Entry 2YLN (X-ray diffraction, 1.12 A resolution); this record covers chain A.

[Chain A]
Molecule: Putative abc transporter, periplasmic binding protein, amino acid
From: Neisseria gonorrhoeae
Reference sequence: Q5F9M1 (Q5F9M1_NEIG1); residue numbers follow UniProt; this construct covers 17-275
Sequence (283 residues; row label = number of the first residue in the row; numbers below 1 keep their minus sign (Met-7 is residue -7)):
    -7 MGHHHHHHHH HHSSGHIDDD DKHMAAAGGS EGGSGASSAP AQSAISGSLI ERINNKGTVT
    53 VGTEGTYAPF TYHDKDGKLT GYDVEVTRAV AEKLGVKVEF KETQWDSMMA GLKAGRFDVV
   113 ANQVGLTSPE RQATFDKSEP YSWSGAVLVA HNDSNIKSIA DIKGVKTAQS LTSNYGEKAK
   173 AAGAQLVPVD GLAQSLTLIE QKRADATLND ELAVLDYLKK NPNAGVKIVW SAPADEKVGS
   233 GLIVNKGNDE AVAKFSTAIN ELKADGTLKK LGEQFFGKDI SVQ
Unresolved in the structure: -7 to 35
Sequence notes: expression tag (-7 to 16); engineered mutation Ala19 (Cys in the reference)
Small-molecule neighbours:
  - cysteine (CYS), molecule 1: Glu56, Tyr59, Trp97, Asn114, Gln115, Val116, Gly117, Arg123, Thr164, Ser165, Asn166, Tyr167
  - cysteine (CYS), molecule 2: Glu56, Tyr59, Trp97, Ser162, Ser165, Tyr167, Asp182, Gly183, Leu184, Asn201

[Overview]
Chain A binds cysteine.
Chain A is Putative abc transporter, periplasmic binding protein, amino acid (Neisseria gonorrhoeae); the
structure, Crystal structure of the L-cystine solute receptor of Neisseria gonorrhoeae in the closed
conformation, was determined by X-ray diffraction (same publication as 2YJP and 3ZSF).
